6PBH - chains A and C of the 3 polymer chains in the assembly; structure by X-ray diffraction, 1.89 A resolution.

Chain A:
Protein: HLA class I histocompatibility antigen, A-68 alpha chain
Organism: Homo sapiens
UniProtKB: P01891 (1A68_HUMAN); residues 1-278 here correspond to UniProt positions 25-302 (UniProt number = residue number + 24)
Chain sequence (279 residues; numbered 0 to 278; the number before each row is that of its first residue; numbering starts at 0):
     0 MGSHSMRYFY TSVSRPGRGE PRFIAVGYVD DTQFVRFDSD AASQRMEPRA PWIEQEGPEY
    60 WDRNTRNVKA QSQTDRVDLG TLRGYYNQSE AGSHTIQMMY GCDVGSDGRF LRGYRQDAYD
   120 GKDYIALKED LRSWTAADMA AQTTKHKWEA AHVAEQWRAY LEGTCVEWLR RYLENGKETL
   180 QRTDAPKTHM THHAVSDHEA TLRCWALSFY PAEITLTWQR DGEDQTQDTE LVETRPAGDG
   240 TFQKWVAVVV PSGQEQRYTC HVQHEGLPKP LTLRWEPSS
Disordered / not traced: 0, 275-278
Construct notes: expression tag (0)
Disulfides: Cys-101/Cys-164, Cys-203/Cys-259

Chain C:
Protein: influenza A NP145-156 peptide
Chain sequence (12 residues; row label = number of the first residue in the row):
     1 DATYQRTRAL VR
Disordered / not traced: 4-8
Reported in the primary citation:
  - conformationally variable residues (order/disorder transition): Tyr-4 to Ala-9

Interface between chain A and chain C:
Contacting residue pairs (35; chain A residue first):
  Met-5(A) with Asp-1(C)
  Tyr-7(A) with Asp-1(C), hydrogen bond (side chain-backbone); Ala-2(C), hydrogen bond (side chain-backbone)
  Tyr-9(A) with Ala-2(C); Thr-3(C), hydrogen bond (side chain-backbone)
  Tyr-59(A) with Asp-1(C)
  Arg-62(A) with Asp-1(C), salt bridge
  Asn-63(A) with Asp-1(C), hydrogen bond; Ala-2(C), hydrogen bond (side chain-backbone)
  Asn-66(A) with Ala-2(C), hydrogen bond (side chain-backbone); Thr-3(C)
  Gln-70(A) with Ala-9(C)
  Thr-73(A) with Ala-9(C); Leu-10(C); Val-11(C)
  Asp-74(A) with Arg-12(C), salt bridge
  Asp-77(A) with Val-11(C); Arg-12(C), salt bridge
  Tyr-84(A) with Arg-12(C)
  Ile-95(A) with Arg-12(C)
  Met-97(A) with Arg-12(C)
  Tyr-99(A) with Ala-2(C); Thr-3(C), hydrogen bond (side chain-backbone)
  Arg-114(A) with Arg-12(C)
  Asp-116(A) with Arg-12(C), salt bridge
  Thr-143(A) with Arg-12(C), hydrogen bond (side chain-backbone)
  Trp-147(A) with Leu-10(C); Val-11(C), hydrogen bond (side chain-backbone); Arg-12(C)
  Trp-156(A) with Thr-3(C)
  Tyr-159(A) with Asp-1(C), hydrogen bond (side chain-backbone); Thr-3(C)
  Thr-163(A) with Asp-1(C)
  Trp-167(A) with Asp-1(C)
  Tyr-171(A) with Asp-1(C), hydrogen bond (side chain-backbone)
Other interface residues (no listed pair), chain A (33 interface residues in all): Met-45, Val-67, Val-76, Thr-80, Leu-81, Tyr-123, Lys-146, Ala-150, Val-152
The authors on this interface:
  - specific contacts: Asp-74(A)/Arg-12(C) (salt bridge), Asp-77(A)/Arg-12(C) (salt bridge)

Overview:
33 residues of chain A face 7 of chain C across their interface, with 11 hydrogen bonds and 4 salt bridges.
Polar pairs include Arg-62(A)/Asp-1(C), Asp-74(A)/Arg-12(C) and Asp-77(A)/Arg-12(C). The authors report salt
bridges between Asp-74(A) and Arg-12(C) and Asp-77(A) and Arg-12(C). The paper reports conformational
variability at Tyr-4(C).
Chain A is HLA class I histocompatibility antigen, A-68 alpha chain (Homo sapiens) and chain C is influenza A
NP145-156 peptide; the structure, Crystal Structure of HLA-A*68:01 in complex with NP145-156, a 12 mer
influenza peptide, was determined by X-ray diffraction.
